Entry 4I9J (X-ray diffraction, 1.85 A resolution); this record covers chain A.

[Chain A]
Protein: 1-phosphatidylinositol phosphodiesterase
Organism: Staphylococcus aureus subsp. aureus
Notes: EC 4.6.1.13
Reference sequence: P45723 (PLC_STAAE); residues 1-302 here correspond to UniProt positions 11-312 (UniProt number = residue number + 10)
Chain sequence (310 residues; row label = number of the first residue in the row):
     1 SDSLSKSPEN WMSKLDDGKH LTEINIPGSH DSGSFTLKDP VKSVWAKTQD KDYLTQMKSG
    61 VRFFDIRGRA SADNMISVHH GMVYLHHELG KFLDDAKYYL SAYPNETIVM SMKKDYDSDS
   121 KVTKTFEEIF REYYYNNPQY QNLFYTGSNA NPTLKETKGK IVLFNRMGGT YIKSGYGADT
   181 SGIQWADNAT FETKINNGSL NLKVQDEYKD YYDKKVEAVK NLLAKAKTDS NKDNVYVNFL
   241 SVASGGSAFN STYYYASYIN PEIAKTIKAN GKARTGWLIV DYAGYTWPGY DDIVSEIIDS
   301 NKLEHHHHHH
Unresolved in the structure: 1, 304-310
Sequence notes: engineered mutation Tyr-254 (Asn264 in P45723), Tyr-258 (His268 in P45723); expression tag (303-310)
UniProt features mapped onto this chain:
  - active site: His-30 (Proton acceptor), His-80 (Proton donor)
Small-molecule neighbours:
  - diC4PC (XP5; (4S,7R)-7-(heptanoyloxy)-4-hydroxy-N,N,N-trimethyl-10-oxo-3,5,9-trioxa-4-phosphahexadecan-1-aminium 4-oxide), molecule 1: Thr-36, Leu-37, Lys-38, Asp-39, Lys-42, His-86
  - diC4PC (XP5), molecule 2: Leu-37, Lys-38, Asp-39, Ser-43, Val-44, Lys-47, Ser-251, Tyr-253, Tyr-282, Tyr-285
  - diC4PC (XP5), molecule 3: Ser-257, Tyr-258, Pro-261, Glu-262, Lys-265, Trp-287, Tyr-290
What the authors report for this chain:
  - binding site for diC4PC: Leu-37, Lys-38, Ser-43, Tyr-258, Tyr-290
  - mutagenesis - N254Y/H258Y (50-fold): increased binding to XPC = 0.8 vesicles
  - mutagenesis - N254Y/H258Y (Kd of 3.3 +/- 0.4 mm): increased binding to pure PC SUVs
  - mutagenesis - Y211A/N254Y/H258Y/Y290A: abolished binding to PG/PC (0.2 mm/0.8 mm) SUVs
  - mutagenesis - N254Y/H258Y (2.6 +/- 0.6 mm): increased binding to XPC = 0.5 SUVs

[Overview]
Ligands of chain A: 3 copies of diC4PC. Curated annotation (UniProt) lists active-site residues His-30 and
His-80. The paper reports a binding site for diC4PC at Leu-37, Lys-38 and Ser-43 among others; N254Y/H258Y
increase binding to XPC = 0.8 vesicles.
Chain A is 1-phosphatidylinositol phosphodiesterase (Staphylococcus aureus subsp. aureus); the structure,
Structure of the N254Y/H258Y mutant of the phosphatidylinositol-specific phospholipase C from S. aureus bound
to diC4PC, was determined by X-ray diffraction together with 4I8Y, 4I90, 4I9M and 4I9T from the same study.
